PDB entry 7XX5 | X-ray diffraction, 3.19 A resolution | chains E and J of the 21 polymer chains in the assembly

[Chain E]
Protein: Histone H3.1
Source organism: Homo sapiens
UniProt: P68431 (H31_HUMAN); residues 0-135 here correspond to UniProt positions 1-136 (UniProt number = residue number + 1)
Chain sequence (138 residues; each row starts with the number of its first residue; numbers below 1 keep their minus sign (Gly-2 is residue -2)):
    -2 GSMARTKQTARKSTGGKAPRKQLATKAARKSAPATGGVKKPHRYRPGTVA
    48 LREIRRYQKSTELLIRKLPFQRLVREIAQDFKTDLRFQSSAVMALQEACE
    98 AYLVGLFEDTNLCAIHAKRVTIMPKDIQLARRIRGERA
Unresolved in the structure: -2 to 36
Construct notes: expression tag (-2 to -1)
Curated features (UniProtKB/Swiss-Prot):
  - modified residue: Arg2 (Asymmetric dimethylarginine), Thr3 (Phosphothreonine), Lys4 (Allysine), Gln5 (5-glutamyl dopamine), Thr6 (Phosphothreonine), Arg8 (Citrulline), Lys9 (N6,N6,N6-trimethyllysine), Ser10 (ADP-ribosylserine), Thr11 (Phosphothreonine), Lys14 (N6-(2-hydroxyisobutyryl)lysine), Arg17 (Asymmetric dimethylarginine), Lys18 (N6-(2-hydroxyisobutyryl)lysine), Lys23 (N6-(2-hydroxyisobutyryl)lysine), Arg26 (Citrulline), Lys27 (N6,N6,N6-trimethyllysine), Ser28 (ADP-ribosylserine), Lys36 (N6,N6,N6-trimethyllysine), Lys37 (N6-methyllysine), Tyr41 (Phosphotyrosine), Lys56 (N6,N6,N6-trimethyllysine) and 8 more in UniProt
  - lipidation: Lys18 (N6-decanoyllysine)

[Chain J]
Molecule: 169-nt DNA strand
Source organism: synthetic construct
Sequence (169 nucleotides; each row starts with the number of its first residue; numbers below 1 keep their minus sign (DG-82 is residue -82)):
   -82 GCTTTTTTTTTTCACAATCCCGGTGCCGAGGCCGCTCAATTGGTCGTAGA
   -32 CAGCTCTAGCACCGCTTAAACGCACGTACGGATTCCGTACGTGCGTTTAA
    18 GCGGTGCTAGAGCTGTCTACGACCAATTGAGCGGCCTCGGCACCGGGATT
    68 GTGAAAAAAAAAAGCTGCA
Ion coordination: Ca2+ site 1 near DT-72 (its only coordinating residue here); Ca2+ site 2 near DG-2 (its only coordinating residue here); Ca2+ site 3 near DG51 (its only coordinating residue here)

[Chain E / chain J interface]
Residue-residue contacts (28; chain E residue first):
  Lys37(E) - DA71(J)  hydrogen bond to the phosphate
  Lys37(E) - DA72(J)  salt bridge to the phosphate
  His39(E) - DG70(J)  sugar contact
  Arg40(E) - DG70(J)  sugar contact
  Tyr41(E) - DT69(J)  phosphate contact
  Tyr41(E) - DG70(J)  sugar contact
  Arg42(E) - DA-5(J)  salt bridge to the phosphate
  Arg42(E) - DG70(J)  hydrogen bond to the phosphate
  Pro43(E) - DT-6(J)  phosphate contact
  Pro43(E) - DA-5(J)  sugar contact
  Thr45(E) - DT69(J)  phosphate contact
  Thr45(E) - DG70(J)  hydrogen bond to the phosphate
  Arg63(E) - DA-14(J)  sugar contact
  Arg63(E) - DA-13(J)  phosphate contact
  Arg72(E) - DC-23(J)  salt bridge to the phosphate
  Arg83(E) - DG-24(J)  phosphate contact
  Arg83(E) - DC-23(J)  sugar contact
  Phe84(E) - DG-24(J)  phosphate contact
  Phe84(E) - DC-23(J)  hydrogen bond to the phosphate
  Gln85(E) - DG-24(J)  phosphate contact
  Ser86(E) - DG-24(J)  hydrogen bond to the phosphate
  Arg116(E) - DG-3(J)  phosphate contact
  Arg116(E) - DG-2(J)  salt bridge to the phosphate
  Val117(E) - DG-3(J)  hydrogen bond to the phosphate
  Thr118(E) - DC-4(J)  hydrogen bond to the phosphate
  Thr118(E) - DG-3(J)  hydrogen bond to the phosphate
  Met120(E) - DG-3(J)  phosphate contact
  Met120(E) - DG-2(J)  phosphate contact
Also at the interface, not in a pair above, chain E (20 interface residues in all): Gln68, Leu82, Lys115

[In short]
20 residues of chain E and 13 residues of chain J are in contact; the contacts include 8 hydrogen bonds and 4
salt bridges. Polar contacts include Lys37(E)-DA71(J), Arg42(E)-DG70(J) and Thr45(E)-DG70(J).
Chain E is Histone H3.1 (Homo sapiens) and chain J is a 169-nt DNA strand (synthetic construct); the
structure, Crystal Structure of Nucleosome-H1.3 Linker Histone Assembly (sticky-169a DNA fragment), was
determined by X-ray diffraction.
